8SMZ - chains B and J of the 12 polymer chains in the assembly; structure by electron microscopy, 3.20 A resolution.

[Chain B]
Molecule: Histone H4
From: Homo sapiens
Reference sequence: P62805 (H4_HUMAN); residues 0-102 here correspond to UniProt positions 1-103 (UniProt number = residue number + 1)
Amino-acid sequence (107 residues; numbered -4 to 102; the number before each row is that of its first residue; numbers below 1 keep their minus sign (Gly-4 is residue -4)):
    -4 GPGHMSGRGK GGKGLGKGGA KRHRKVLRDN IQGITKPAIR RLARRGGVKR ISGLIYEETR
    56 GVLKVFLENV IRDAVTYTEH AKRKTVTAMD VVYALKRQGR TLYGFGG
Unresolved in the structure: -4 to 19
Differences from the reference sequence: expression tag (-4 to -1)
Curated features (UniProtKB/Swiss-Prot):
  - DNA-binding region: Lys16 to Lys20
  - modified residue: Ser1 (N-acetylserine), Arg3 (Asymmetric dimethylarginine), Lys5 (N6-(2-hydroxyisobutyryl)lysine), Lys8 (N6-(2-hydroxyisobutyryl)lysine), Lys12 (N6-(2-hydroxyisobutyryl)lysine), Lys16 (N6-(2-hydroxyisobutyryl)lysine), Lys20 (N6,N6,N6-trimethyllysine), Lys31 (N6-(2-hydroxyisobutyryl)lysine), Lys44 (N6-(2-hydroxyisobutyryl)lysine), Ser47 (Phosphoserine), Tyr51 (Phosphotyrosine), Lys59 (N6-(2-hydroxyisobutyryl)lysine), Lys77 (N6-(2-hydroxyisobutyryl)lysine), Lys79 (N6-(2-hydroxyisobutyryl)lysine), Thr80 (Phosphothreonine), Tyr88 (Phosphotyrosine), Lys91 (N6-(2-hydroxyisobutyryl)lysine)
  - cross-link (Glycyl lysine isopeptide (Lys-Gly)): Lys12 (interchain with G-Cter in SUMO2), Lys20 (interchain with G-Cter in SUMO2), Lys31 (interchain with G-Cter in SUMO2), Lys59 (interchain with G-Cter in SUMO2), Lys79 (interchain with G-Cter in SUMO2), Lys91 (interchain with G-Cter in SUMO2)

[Chain J]
Molecule: 147-nt DNA strand
From: Homo sapiens
Sequence (147 nucleotides; numbered -73 to 73; the number before each row is that of its first residue; numbers below 1 keep their minus sign (DA-73 is residue -73)):
   -73 ATCGGATGTA TATATCTGAC ACGTGCCTGG AGACTAGGGA GTAATCCCCT TGGCGGTTAA
   -13 AACGCGGGGG ACAGCGCGTA CGTGCGTTTA AGCGGTGCTA GAGCTGTCTA CGACCAATTG
    47 AGCGGCCTCG GCACCGGGAT TCTCGAT

[Interface between chain B and chain J]
Pairs across the interface (10):
  Arg45(B) - DC7(J)  sugar contact
  Arg45(B) - DG8(J)  phosphate contact
  Ile46(B) - DC7(J)  sugar contact
  Ile46(B) - DG8(J)  hydrogen bond to the phosphate
  Ser47(B) - DC7(J)  hydrogen bond to the phosphate
  Gly48(B) - DC7(J)  hydrogen bond to the phosphate
  Arg78(B) - DA28(J)  phosphate contact
  Lys79(B) - DG27(J)  phosphate contact
  Lys79(B) - DA28(J)  hydrogen bond to the phosphate
  Thr80(B) - DA28(J)  hydrogen bond to the phosphate
Other interface residues (no listed pair), chain B (8 interface residues in all): Lys44

[Overview]
The interface between chain B and chain J involves 8 residues on one side and 4 on the other, with 5 hydrogen
bonds. Among the polar pairs are Ile46(B)-DG8(J), Ser47(B)-DC7(J) and Gly48(B)-DC7(J). From UniProt: a
DNA-binding region on chain B.
Here chain B is Histone H4 and chain J is a 147-nt DNA strand, both from Homo sapiens. Entry 8SMZ (Cryo-EM
structure of the human nucleosome core particle in complex with RNF168 and UbcH5c~Ub (UbcH5c chemically ...)
was determined by electron microscopy (same publication as 8SMW, 8SMX, 8SMY, 8SN0, 8SN1, 8SN2 and 3 further
entries).
